1PWW - chains A and C; structure by X-ray diffraction, 2.80 A resolution.

# Chain A
Molecule: Lethal factor
From: Bacillus anthracis
Notes: EC 3.4.24.-
Reference sequence: P15917 (LEF_BACAN); residues 1-776 here correspond to UniProt positions 34-809 (UniProt number = residue number + 33)
Amino-acid sequence (776 residues; each row starts with the number of its first residue):
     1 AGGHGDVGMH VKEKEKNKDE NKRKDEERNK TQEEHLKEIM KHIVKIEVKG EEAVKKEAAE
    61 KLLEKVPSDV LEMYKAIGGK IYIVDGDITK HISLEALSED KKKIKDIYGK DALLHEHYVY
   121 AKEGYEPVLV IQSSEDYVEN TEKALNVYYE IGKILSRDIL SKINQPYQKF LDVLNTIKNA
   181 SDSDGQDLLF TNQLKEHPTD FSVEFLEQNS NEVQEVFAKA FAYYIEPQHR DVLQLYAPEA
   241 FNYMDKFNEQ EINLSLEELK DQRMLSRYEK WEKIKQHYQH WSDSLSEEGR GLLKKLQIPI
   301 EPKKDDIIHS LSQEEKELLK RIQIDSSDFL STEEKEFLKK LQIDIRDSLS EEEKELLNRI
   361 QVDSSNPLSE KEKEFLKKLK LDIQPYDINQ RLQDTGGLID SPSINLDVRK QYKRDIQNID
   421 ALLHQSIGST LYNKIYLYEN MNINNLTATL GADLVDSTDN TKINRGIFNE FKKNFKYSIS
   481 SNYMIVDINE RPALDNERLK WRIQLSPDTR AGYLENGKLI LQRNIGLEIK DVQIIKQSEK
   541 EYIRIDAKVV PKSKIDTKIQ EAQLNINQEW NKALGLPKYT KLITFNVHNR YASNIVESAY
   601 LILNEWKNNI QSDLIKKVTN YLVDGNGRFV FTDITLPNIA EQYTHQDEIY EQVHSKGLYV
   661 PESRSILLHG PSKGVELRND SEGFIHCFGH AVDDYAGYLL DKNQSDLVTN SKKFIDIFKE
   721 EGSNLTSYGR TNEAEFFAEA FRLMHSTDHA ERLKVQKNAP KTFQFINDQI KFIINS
Disordered / not traced: 1-28, 346-367
Differences from the reference sequence: engineered mutation Cys687 (Glu720 in P15917)
Bound ions: Zn2+: His686, His690, Glu735 (shared with Pro10(C) of chain C)
UniProt features mapped onto this chain:
  - region: Arg263 to Gln297 (IIA)
  - binding site (Zn(2+)): His686, His690, Tyr728, Glu735

# Chain C
Molecule: LF20
Amino-acid sequence (20 residues; numbered 1 to 20; the number before each row is that of its first residue):
     1 MLARRKKVYP YPMEPTIAEG
Disordered / not traced: 1-5, 17-20
Bound ions: Zn2+: Pro10 (shared with His686(A), His690(A), Glu735(A) of chain A)

# Chain A / chain C interface
Residue-residue contacts - 43 pairs, chain A then chain C:
  His645(A) - Lys6(C)  hydrogen bond (backbone-side chain)
  Asp647(A) - Lys6(C)
  Val653(A) - Pro10(C)  hydrophobic
  His654(A) - Met13(C)
  Ser655(A) - Tyr11(C)  hydrogen bond (side chain-backbone)
  Ser655(A) - Pro12(C)
  Ser655(A) - Met13(C)
  Lys656(A) - Tyr11(C)  hydrogen bond (backbone-backbone)
  Gly657(A) - Pro10(C)
  Gly657(A) - Tyr11(C)
  Leu658(A) - Val8(C)  hydrophobic
  Leu658(A) - Tyr9(C)
  Leu658(A) - Pro10(C)
  Tyr659(A) - Val8(C)
  Tyr659(A) - Tyr9(C)  hydrogen bond (backbone-backbone)
  Val660(A) - Val8(C)  hydrophobic
  Pro661(A) - Lys7(C)
  Pro661(A) - Tyr9(C)  hydrophobic
  Glu662(A) - Lys6(C)
  Glu662(A) - Lys7(C)
  Ser672(A) - Met13(C)
  Lys673(A) - Met13(C)
  Lys673(A) - Glu14(C)  salt bridge
  Gly674(A) - Pro12(C)
  Gly674(A) - Met13(C)
  Gly674(A) - Glu14(C)
  Val675(A) - Pro12(C)  hydrogen bond (backbone-backbone)
  Val675(A) - Met13(C)
  Val675(A) - Glu14(C)
  Glu676(A) - Glu14(C)  hydrogen bond (backbone-side chain)
  Leu677(A) - Tyr11(C)
  Gly683(A) - Tyr11(C)
  His686(A) - Pro10(C)
  His686(A) - Tyr11(C)
  His690(A) - Tyr9(C)
  Leu707(A) - Tyr9(C)
  Tyr728(A) - Pro10(C)  hydrogen bond (side chain-backbone)
  Tyr728(A) - Tyr11(C)  hydrogen bond (side chain-backbone)
  Tyr728(A) - Pro12(C)
  Glu735(A) - Tyr9(C)
  Glu735(A) - Pro10(C)
  Glu739(A) - Tyr11(C)  hydrogen bond
  Arg742(A) - Tyr11(C)  hydrogen bond
Also at the interface, not in a pair above, chain A (31 interface residues in all): Ser331, Thr332, Glu682, Cys687, Ala734
Also at the interface, not in a pair above, chain C (11 interface residues in all): Pro15, Thr16

# In short
Chain A and chain C form an interface of 31 and 11 residues respectively; the contacts include 10 hydrogen
bonds and 1 salt bridge. Among the polar pairs are Lys673(A)-Glu14(C), His645(A)-Lys6(C) and
Ser655(A)-Tyr11(C). UniProt lists 4 Zn2+-binding residues on chain A.
Chain A is Lethal factor (Bacillus anthracis) and chain C is LF20; the structure, Crystal structure of Anthrax
Lethal Factor active site mutant protein complexed with an optimised peptide substrate ..., was determined by
X-ray diffraction (same publication as 1PWV and 1PWQ).
